PDB entry 6PGO | X-ray diffraction, 1.60 A resolution | chain A

# Chain A
Protein: GTPase KRas
From: Homo sapiens
UniProtKB: P01116 (RASK_HUMAN), isoform P01116-2; residue numbers follow UniProt; this construct covers 1-169
Amino-acid sequence (183 residues; numbered -13 to 169; the number before each row is that of its first residue; numbers below 1 keep their minus sign (Met-13 is residue -13)):
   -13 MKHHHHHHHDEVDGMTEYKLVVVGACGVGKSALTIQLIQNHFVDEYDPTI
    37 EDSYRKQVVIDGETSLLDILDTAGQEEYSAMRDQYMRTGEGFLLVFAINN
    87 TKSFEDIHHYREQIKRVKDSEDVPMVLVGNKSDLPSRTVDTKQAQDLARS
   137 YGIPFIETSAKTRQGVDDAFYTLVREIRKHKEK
Unresolved in the structure: -13 to 0, 61-67, 168-169
Covalent attachments: compound OJ1 linked to Cys12
Differences from the reference sequence: expression tag (-13 to 0); variant Cys12 (Gly in P01116); engineered mutation Ser51 (Cys in P01116), Leu80 (Cys in P01116), Ser118 (Cys in P01116)
Ion coordination: Mg2+: Ser17 (together with GDP)
Ligand contacts:
  - GDP (guanosine-5'-diphosphate): Ala11, Gly13, Val14, Gly15, Lys16, Ser17, Ala18, Phe28, Val29, Asp30, Glu31, Tyr32, Asn116, Lys117, Asp119, Leu120, Ser145, Ala146, Lys147
  - OJ1 (1-{4-[7-chloro-6-(2-fluoro-6-hydroxyphenyl)-4-phenylphthalazin-1-yl]piperazin-1-yl}propan-1-one): Val9, Gly10, Gly13, Lys16, Pro34, Thr58, Ala59, Gly60, Arg68, Met72, His95, Tyr96, Gln99, Ile100, Val103
UniProt features mapped onto this chain:
  - motif: Tyr32 to Tyr40 (Effector region)
  - binding site (GTP): Gly10, Ala11, Gly13 to Ala18, Val29 to Thr35, Ala59, Gly60, Asn116, Lys117, Asp119
  - modified residue: Met1 (N-acetylmethionine), Thr2 (N-acetylthreonine), Lys104 (N6-acetyllysine)
  - glycosylation: Thr35 (Microbial infection: O-linked (Glc) threonine)
  - natural variant: Lys5 (K5E: In NS3; K5N: In GASC), Gly10 (G10GG: In AML), Cys12 (G12C: In lung carcinoma; this construct carries the variant), Gly13 (G13D: In GASC, JMML and OES; G13R: In pylocytic astrocytoma), Val14 (V14I: In NS3), Leu19 (L19F: In OES), Gln22 (Q22E: In CFC2; Q22R: In NS3), Pro34 (P34L: In NS3; P34Q: In NS3; P34R: In CFC2), Ile36 (I36M: In NS3), Thr58 (T58I: In NS3), Ala59 (A59T: In GASC), Gly60 (G60R: In CFC2; G60S: In NS3), 8 further natural variant entries in UniProt
  - mutagenesis: Asp38 (D38A: Decreased interaction with MAPKAP1/SIN1), Tyr40 (Y40A: Decreased interaction with MAPKAP1/SIN1), Gln61 (Q61L: Promotes GTP binding)
What the authors report for this chain:
  - binding site for OJ1: Cys12, His95, Tyr96, Gln99

# Overview
Ligands of chain A: GDP. Covalently linked compound OJ1: at Cys12. Curated annotation (UniProt) lists 20
GTP-binding residues and 3 mutagenesis sites. The paper reports a binding site for OJ1 at Cys12, His95 and
Tyr96 among others.
Chain A is GTPase KRas (Homo sapiens); the structure, Crystal structure of human KRAS G12C covalently bound to
a phthalazine inhibitor, was determined by X-ray diffraction (same publication as 6PGP).
